Entry 8OXM (electron microscopy, 3.30 A resolution); this record covers chains E and A of the 4 polymer chains in the assembly.

[Chain E]
Molecule: Cellular tumor antigen p53
UniProt: P04637 (P53_HUMAN); numbering as in UniProt (aligned over 11-22)
Sequence (12 residues; numbered 11 to 22; the number before each row is that of its first residue):
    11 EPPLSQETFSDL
Disordered / not traced: 11, 19-22

[Chain A]
Molecule: Serine-protein kinase ATM
Source organism: Homo sapiens
Notes: EC 2.7.11.1
UniProt: Q13315 (ATM_HUMAN); residue numbers follow UniProt; this construct covers 1-3056
Sequence (3184 residues; row label = number of the first residue in the row; numbers below 1 keep their minus sign (Met-127 is residue -127)):
  -127 MDYKDDDDKHMGVQVETISPGDGRTFPKRGQTCVVHYTGMLEDGKKFDSS
   -77 RDRNKPFKFMLGKQEVIRGWEEGVAQMSVGQRAKLTISPDYAYGATGHPG
   -27 IIPPHATLVFDVELLKLEGGSAGSGSASMSLVLNDLLICCRQLEHDRATE
    23 RKKEVEKFKRLIRDPETIKHLDRHSDSKQGKYLNWDAVFRFLQKYIQKET
    73 ECLRIAKPNVSASTQASRQKKMQEISSLVKYFIKCANRRAPRLKCQELLN
   123 YIMDTVKDSSNGAIYGADCSNILLKDILSVRKYWCEISQQQWLELFSVYF
   173 RLYLKPSQDVHRVLVARIIHAVTKGCCSQTDGLNSKFLDFFSKAIQCARQ
   223 EKSSSGLNHILAALTIFLKTLAVNFRIRVCELGDEILPTLLYIWTQHRLN
   273 DSLKEVIIELFQLQIYIHHPKGAKTQEKGAYESTKWRSILYNLYDLLVNE
   323 ISHIGSRGKYSSGFRNIAVKENLIELMADICHQVFNEDTRSLEISQSYTT
   373 TQRESSDYSVPCKRKKIELGWEVIKDHLQKSQNDFDLVPWLQIATQLISK
   423 YPASLPNCELSPLLMILSQLLPQQRHGERTPYVLRCLTEVALCQDKRSNL
   473 ESSQKSDLLKLWNKIWCITFRGISSEQIQAENFGLLGAIIQGSLVEVDRE
   523 FWKLFTGSACRPSCPAVCCLTLALTTSIVPGTVKMGIEQNMCEVNRSFSL
   573 KESIMKWLLFYQLEGDLENSTEVPPILHSNFPHLVLEKILVSLTMKNCKA
   623 AMNFFQSVPECEHHQKDKEELSFSEVEELFLQTTFDKMDFLTIVRECGIE
   673 KHQSSIGFSVHQNLKESLDRCLLGLSEQLLNNYSSEITNSETLVRCSRLL
   723 VGVLGCYCYMGVIAEEEAYKSELFQKAKSLMQCAGESITLFKNKTNEEFR
   773 IGSLRNMMQLCTRCLSNCTKKSPNKIASGFFLRLLTSKLMNDIADICKSL
   823 ASFIKKPFDRGEVESMEDDTNGNLMEVEDQSSMNLFNDYPDSSVSDANEP
   873 GESQSTIGAINPLAEEYLSKQDLLFLDMLKFLCLCVTTAQTNTVSFRAAD
   923 IRRKLLMLIDSSTLEPTKSLHLHMYLMLLKELPGEEYPLPMEDVLELLKP
   973 LSNVCSLYRRDQDVCKTILNHVLHVVKNLGQSNMDSENTRDAQGQFLTVI
  1023 GAFWHLTKERKYIFSVRMALVNCLKTLLEADPYSKWAILNVMGKDFPVNE
  1073 VFTQFLADNHHQVRMLAAESINRLFQDTKGDSSRLLKALPLKLQQTAFEN
  1123 AYLKAQEGMREMSHSAENPETLDEIYNRKSVLLTLIAVVLSCSPICEKQA
  1173 LFALCKSVKENGLEPHLVKKVLEKVSETFGYRRLEDFMASHLDYLVLEWL
  1223 NLQDTEYNLSSFPFILLNYTNIEDFYRSCYKVLIPHLVIRSHFDEVKSIA
  1273 NQIQEDWKSLLTDCFPKILVNILPYFAYEGTRDSGMAQQRETATKVYDML
  1323 KSENLLGKQIDHLFISNLPEIVVELLMTLHEPANSSASQSTDLCDFSGDL
  1373 DPAPNPPHFPSHVIKATFAYISNCHKTKLKSILEILSKSPDSYQKILLAI
  1423 CEQAAETNNVYKKHRILKIYHLFVSLLLKDIKSGLGGAWAFVLRDVIYTL
  1473 IHYINQRPSCIMDVSLRSFSLCCDLLSQVCQTAVTYCKDALENHLHVIVG
  1523 TLIPLVYEQVEVQKQVLDLLKYLVIDNKDNENLYITIKLLDPFPDHVVFK
  1573 DLRITQQKIKYSRGPFSLLEEINHFLSVSVYDALPLTRLEGLKDLRRQLE
  1623 LHKDQMVDIMRASQDNPQDGIMVKLVVNLLQLSKMAINHTGEKEVLEAVG
  1673 SCLGEVGPIDFSTIAIQHSKDASYTKALKLFEDKELQWTFIMLTYLNNTL
  1723 VEDCVKVRSAAVTCLKNILATKTGHSFWEIYKMTTDPMLAYLQPFRTSRK
  1773 KFLEVPRFDKENPFEGLDDINLWIPLSENHDIWIKTLTCAFLDSGGTKCE
  1823 ILQLLKPMCEVKTDFCQTVLPYLIHDILLQDTNESWRNLLSTHVQGFFTS
  1873 CLRHFSQTSRSTTPANLDSESEHFFRCCLDKKSQRTMLAVVDYMRRQKRP
  1923 SSGTIFNDAFWLDLNYLEVAKVAQSCAAHFTALLYAEIYADKKSMDDQEK
  1973 RSLAFEEGSQSTTISSLSEKSKEETGISLQDLLLEIYRSIGEPDSLYGCG
  2023 GGKMLQPITRLRTYEHEAMWGKALVTYDLETAIPSSTRQAGIIQALQNLG
  2073 LCHILSVYLKGLDYENKDWCPELEELHYQAAWRNMQWDHCTSVSKEVEGT
  2123 SYHESLYNALQSLRDREFSTFYESLKYARVKEVEEMCKRSLESVYSLYPT
  2173 LSRLQAIGELESIGELFSRSVTHRQLSEVYIKWQKHSQLLKDSDFSFQEP
  2223 IMALRTVILEILMEKEMDNSQRECIKDILTKHLVELSILARTFKNTQLPE
  2273 RAIFQIKQYNSVSCGVSEWQLEEAQVFWAKKEQSLALSILKQMIKKLDAS
  2323 CAANNPSLKLTYTECLRVCGNWLAETCLENPAVIMQTYLEKAVEVAGNYD
  2373 GESSDELRNGKMKAFLSLARFSDTQYQRIENYMKSSEFENKQALLKRAKE
  2423 EVGLLREHKIQTNRYTVKVQRELELDELALRALKEDRKRFLCKAVENYIN
  2473 CLLSGEEHDMWVFRLCSLWLENSGVSEVNGMMKRDGMKIPTYKFLPLMYQ
  2523 LAARMGTKMMGGLGFHEVLNNLISRISMDHPHHTLFIILALANANRDEFL
  2573 TKPEVARRSRITKNVPKQSSQLDEDRTEAANRIICTIRSRRPQMVRSVEA
  2623 LCDAYIILANLDATQWKTQRKGINIPADQPITKLKNLEDVVVPTMEIKVD
  2673 HTGEYGNLVTIQSFKAEFRLAGGVNLPKIIDCVGSDGKERRQLVKGRDDL
  2723 RQDAVMQQVFQMCNTLLQRNTETRKRKLTICTYKVVPLSQRSGVLEWCTG
  2773 TVPIGEFLVNNEDGAHKRYRPNDFSAFQCQKKMMEVQKKSFEEKYEVFMD
  2823 VCQNFQPVFRYFCMEKFLDPAIWFEKRLAYTRSVATSSIVGYILGLGDRH
  2873 VQNILINEQSAELVHIDLGVAFEQGKILPTPETVPFRLTRDIVDGMGITG
  2923 VEGVFRRCCEKTMEVMRNSQETLLTIVEVLLYDPLFDWTMNPLKALYLAQ
  2973 RPEDETELHPTLNADDQECKRNLSDIDQSFNKVAERVLMRLQEKLKGVEE
  3023 GTVLSVGGQVNLLIQQAIDPKNLSRLFPGWKAWV
Disordered / not traced: -127 to 4, 45-55, 75-86, 330-336, 359-388, 555-569, 586-592, 634-643, 665-678, 827-876, 1102-1107, 1135-1141, 1355-1370, 1480-1489, 1769-1784, 1877-1898, 1975-1983, 2113-2120, 2574-2590, 2965-3001
Differences from the reference sequence: initiating methionine (-127); expression tag (-126 to 0); engineered mutation Ala2971 (Gln in Q13315)
Ion coordination: Zn2+: His1876, Cys1899, Cys1900; Mg2+: Asn2875, Asp2889 (together with AMP-PNP)
Small-molecule neighbours: AMP-PNP (ANP; phosphoaminophosphonic acid-adenylate ester): Ala2693, Gly2694, Gly2695, Pro2699, Leu2715, Lys2717, Tyr2755, Leu2767, Glu2768, Trp2769, Cys2770, Asp2870, His2872, Gln2874, Leu2877, Ile2888, Asp2889
Reported in the primary citation:
  - mutagenesis - C2991L, C2991S: abolished catalytic activity
  - mutagenesis - L2970A, Q2971A: increased catalytic activity

[How chain E and chain A interact]
Residue-residue contacts (12):
  Leu14(E) with Gln2874(A); Phe3049(A); Gly3051(A); Lys3053(A)
  Ser15(E) with Asp2870(A); His2872(A)
  Gln16(E) with Leu2900(A); Pro2901(A); Thr2902(A), hydrogen bond (side chain-backbone); Phe3049(A)
  Glu17(E) with Val2696(A)
  Thr18(E) with Pro2901(A)
Also at the interface, not in a pair above, chain A (12 interface residues in all): Val2873, Trp3052

[Summary]
Chain E and chain A form an interface of 5 and 12 residues respectively; the contacts include 1 hydrogen bond.
The hydrogen-bonded pair is Gln16(E)-Thr2902(A). Bound to chain A: AMP-PNP. The paper reports that C2991L and
C2991S of chain A abolish catalytic activity; L2970A and Q2971A of chain A increase catalytic activity.
Chain E is Cellular tumor antigen p53 and chain A is Serine-protein kinase ATM (Homo sapiens); the structure,
ATM(Q2971A) activated by oxidative stress in complex with Mg AMP-PNP and p53 peptide, was determined by
electron microscopy, deposited together with 8OXO, 8OXP and 8OXQ.
